PDB entry 3UFD | X-ray diffraction, 2.80 A resolution | chains B and D of the 4 polymer chains in the assembly

# Chain B
Molecule: Regulatory protein
Source organism: Enterobacter sp. RFL1396
UniProt: Q8GGH0 (Q8GGH0_9ENTR); residues 1-79 here = UniProt positions 1-79
Amino-acid sequence (82 residues; each row starts with the number of its first residue; numbers below 1 keep their minus sign (Gly-2 is residue -2)):
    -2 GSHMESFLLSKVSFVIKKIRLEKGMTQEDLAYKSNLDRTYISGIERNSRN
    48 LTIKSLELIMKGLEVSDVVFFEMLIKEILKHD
Unresolved in the structure: -2 to 1, 79
Differences from the reference sequence: expression tag (-2 to 0)
Reported in the primary citation:
  - binding site for chloride ion: Arg43
  - binding site for the 19-nt DNA strand (chain D): Asp34, Thr36, Tyr37, Arg46, Asn47, Thr49, Ser52
  - binding site for the 19-nt DNA strand: Arg17, Gln24, Ser39, Arg43, Asn44
  - specificity-determining residues: Arg35, Thr36, Arg46
  - mutagenesis - R35A: abolished binding to OL+R operator (citing earlier work)

# Chain D
Molecule: 19-nt DNA strand
Sequence (19 nucleotides; row label = number of the first residue in the row):
     1 TTGTCGACTATAGTCTACA

# How chain B and chain D interact
Residue-residue contacts (13):
  Arg17(B) - DT2(D)  salt bridge to the phosphate
  Thr23(B) - DT2(D)  phosphate contact
  Gln24(B) - DT2(D)  hydrogen bond to the phosphate
  Gln24(B) - DG3(D)  hydrogen bond to the phosphate
  Arg35(B) - DT2(D)  base contact
  Arg35(B) - DG3(D)  hydrogen bond to the base
  Arg35(B) - DT4(D)  base contact
  Thr36(B) - DT4(D)  base contact
  Ser39(B) - DG3(D)  hydrogen bond to the phosphate
  Arg43(B) - DG3(D)  salt bridge to the phosphate
  Arg43(B) - DT4(D)  phosphate contact
  Asn44(B) - DT4(D)  phosphate contact
  Thr49(B) - DA12(D)  sugar contact
Other interface residues (no listed pair), chain B (11 interface residues in all): Glu25, Asn47
Other interface residues (no listed pair), chain D (7 interface residues in all): DT1, DC5, DG13

# Summary
Chain B and chain D form an interface of 11 and 7 residues respectively; the contacts include 4 hydrogen bonds
and 2 salt bridges. Among the polar pairs are Arg35(B)-DG3(D), Gln24(B)-DT2(D) and Gln24(B)-DG3(D). The paper
reports a binding site for the 19-nt DNA strand (chain D) at Asp34(B), Thr36(B) and Tyr37(B) among others;
R35A of chain B abolishes binding to OL+R operator.
Here chain B is Regulatory protein (Enterobacter sp. RFL1396) and chain D is a 19-nt DNA strand. Entry 3UFD
(C.Esp1396I bound to its highest affinity operator site OM) was determined by X-ray diffraction.
